PDB entry 8F6B | X-ray diffraction, 2.75 A resolution | chains A and E of the 8 polymer chains in the assembly

# Chain A (and E)
Name: PolG2
From: Mus musculus
Notes: chain E of this document is another copy of the same molecule, construct and numbering; everything in this record applies to it too
UniProt: Q0VES3 (Q0VES3_MOUSE); numbering as in UniProt (aligned over 17-459)
Sequence (455 residues; each row starts with the number of its first residue):
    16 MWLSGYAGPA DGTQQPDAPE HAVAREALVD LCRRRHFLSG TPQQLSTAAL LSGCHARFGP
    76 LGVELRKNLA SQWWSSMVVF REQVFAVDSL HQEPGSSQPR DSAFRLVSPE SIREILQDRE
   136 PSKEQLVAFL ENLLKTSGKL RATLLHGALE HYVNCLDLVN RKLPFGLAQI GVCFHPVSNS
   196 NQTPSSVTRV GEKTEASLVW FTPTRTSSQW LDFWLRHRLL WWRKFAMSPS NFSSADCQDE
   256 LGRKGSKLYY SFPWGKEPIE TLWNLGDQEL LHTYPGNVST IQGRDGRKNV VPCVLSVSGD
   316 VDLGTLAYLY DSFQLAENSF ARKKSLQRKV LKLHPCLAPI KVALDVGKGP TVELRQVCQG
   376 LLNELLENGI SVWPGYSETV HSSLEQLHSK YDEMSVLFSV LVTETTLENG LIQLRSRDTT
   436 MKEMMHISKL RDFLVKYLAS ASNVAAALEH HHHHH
Unresolved in the structure: 16-37, 193-202, 333-340, 464-470 (chain E: 16-37, 193-202, 330-342, 462-470)
Differences from the reference sequence: initiating methionine (16); expression tag (460-470)
What the authors report for this chain:
  - self-association interface (contacts with another copy of this molecule); pairs are residue here / residue on that copy: Gln428-Phe335, Met436-Met436, Lys437-Phe335, Glu438-Phe335 (backbone contact), Met439-Phe335, Asn458, Val459
  - binding site for the 18-nt DNA strand: Arg299, Arg302, Arg337, Lys338, Thr366, Thr394, His396
  - binding site for the 18-nt DNA strand: Lys303, Ser398
  - mutagenesis - R299A/R302A/K303A, R337A/K338A/K339A: decreased catalytic activity

# How chain A and chain E interact
Residue-residue contacts - 12 pairs, chain A then chain E:
  Arg220(A) - Glu368(E)  salt bridge
  Arg220(A) - Glu419(E)  salt bridge
  Arg220(A) - Leu422(E)
  Arg220(A) - Glu423(E)
  Thr221(A) - Leu422(E)
  Ser223(A) - Glu423(E)
  Gln224(A) - Thr421(E)
  Gln224(A) - Leu422(E)
  Gln224(A) - Glu423(E)
  Gln224(A) - Asn424(E)
  Gln224(A) - Gly425(E)  hydrogen bond (side chain-backbone)
  Asp227(A) - His441(E)

# In short
The interface between chain A and chain E involves 5 residues on one side and 8 on the other; the contacts
include 1 hydrogen bond and 2 salt bridges. Polar contacts include Arg220(A)-Glu368(E), Arg220(A)-Glu419(E)
and Gln224(A)-Gly425(E). The paper reports a binding site for the 18-nt DNA strand at Arg299(A), Arg302(A) and
Arg337(A) among others; R299A/R302A/K303A and R337A/K338A/K339A of chain A reduce catalytic activity.
Chain A and chain E are both PolG2 (Mus musculus); the structure, Crystal structure of murine PolG2 hexamer
bound to DNA, was determined by X-ray diffraction (same publication as 8F69).
